PDB entry 7Q57 | electron microscopy, 13.00 A resolution (very low resolution: no residue pairs are listed; an interface is given only as per-side residue counts) | chains A and G of the 20 polymer chains in the assembly

# Chain A (and G)
Molecule: Glyceraldehyde-3-phosphate dehydrogenase B, chloroplastic
Organism: Spinacia oleracea
Notes: EC 1.2.1.13; chain G of this document is another copy of the same molecule, construct and numbering; everything in this record applies to it too
Reference sequence: P12860 (G3PB_SPIOL); the construct lacks a stretch of the UniProt sequence and is renumbered around it, so the offset changes along the chain: -83 to 18 = UniProt 1-102; 19-34 = UniProt 105-120; 36-60 = UniProt 121-145; 61-122 = UniProt 147-208; 4 more segments
Amino-acid sequence (451 residues; row label = number of the first residue in the row; note: 2 numbers in that range are skipped by the numbering (no residue carries them; nothing is unmodelled there); a row labelled like 18A-18B holds insertion residues (18A, then the next letters in order); numbers below 1 keep their minus sign (Met-83 is residue -83)):
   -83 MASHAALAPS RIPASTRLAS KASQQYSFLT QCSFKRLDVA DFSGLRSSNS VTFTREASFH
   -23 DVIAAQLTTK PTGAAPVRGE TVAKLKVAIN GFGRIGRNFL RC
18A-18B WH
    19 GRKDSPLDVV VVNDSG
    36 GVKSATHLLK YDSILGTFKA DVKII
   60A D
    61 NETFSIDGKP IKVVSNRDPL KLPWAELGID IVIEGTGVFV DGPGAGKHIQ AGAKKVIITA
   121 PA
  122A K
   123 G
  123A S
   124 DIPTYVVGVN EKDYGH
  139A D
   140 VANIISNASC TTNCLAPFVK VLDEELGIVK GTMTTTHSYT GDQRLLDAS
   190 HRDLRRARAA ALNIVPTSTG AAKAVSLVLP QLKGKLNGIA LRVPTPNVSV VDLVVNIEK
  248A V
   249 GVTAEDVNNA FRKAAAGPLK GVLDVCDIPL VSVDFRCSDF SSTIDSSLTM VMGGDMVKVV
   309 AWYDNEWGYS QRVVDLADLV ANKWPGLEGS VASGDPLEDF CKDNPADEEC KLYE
Unresolved in the structure: -83 to -1, 334-362
Residues lining bound ligands: NAD (nicotinamide-adenine-dinucleotide): Asn6, Gly7, Phe8, Gly9, Arg10, Ile11, Asn31, Asp32, Ser33, Asn76, Arg77, Gly95, Thr96, Gly97, Val98, Phe99, Thr119, Ala120, Cys149, Thr179, Asn313, Glu314, Tyr317
Reported in the primary citation:
  - catalytic residues: Cys149 (citing earlier work)

# Interface between chain A and chain G
At this resolution (13 A) residue pairs are not listed: 12 residues of chain A and 10 of chain G lie at the interface.

# In short
The interface between chain A and chain G involves 12 residues on one side and 10 on the other. Bound to chain
A: NAD. From the paper: the catalytic residue Cys149(A).
Chain A and chain G are both Glyceraldehyde-3-phosphate dehydrogenase B, chloroplastic (Spinacia oleracea);
the structure, Single Particle Cryo-EM structure of photosynthetic A10B10 glyceraldehyde-3-phospahte
dehydrogenase from Spinacia oleracea, was determined by electron microscopy together with 7Q53, 7Q54, 7Q55 and
7Q56 from the same study.
